7DSX - chains B and A of the 4 polymer chains in the assembly; structure by electron microscopy, 3.50 A resolution.

[Chain B (and A)]
Protein: Sodium/hydrogen exchanger 1
Organism: Homo sapiens
Notes: chain A of this document is another copy of the same molecule, construct and numbering; everything in this record applies to it too
Reference sequence: P19634 (SL9A1_HUMAN); residue numbers follow UniProt; this construct covers 85-593
Sequence (509 residues; numbered 85 to 593; the number before each row is that of its first residue):
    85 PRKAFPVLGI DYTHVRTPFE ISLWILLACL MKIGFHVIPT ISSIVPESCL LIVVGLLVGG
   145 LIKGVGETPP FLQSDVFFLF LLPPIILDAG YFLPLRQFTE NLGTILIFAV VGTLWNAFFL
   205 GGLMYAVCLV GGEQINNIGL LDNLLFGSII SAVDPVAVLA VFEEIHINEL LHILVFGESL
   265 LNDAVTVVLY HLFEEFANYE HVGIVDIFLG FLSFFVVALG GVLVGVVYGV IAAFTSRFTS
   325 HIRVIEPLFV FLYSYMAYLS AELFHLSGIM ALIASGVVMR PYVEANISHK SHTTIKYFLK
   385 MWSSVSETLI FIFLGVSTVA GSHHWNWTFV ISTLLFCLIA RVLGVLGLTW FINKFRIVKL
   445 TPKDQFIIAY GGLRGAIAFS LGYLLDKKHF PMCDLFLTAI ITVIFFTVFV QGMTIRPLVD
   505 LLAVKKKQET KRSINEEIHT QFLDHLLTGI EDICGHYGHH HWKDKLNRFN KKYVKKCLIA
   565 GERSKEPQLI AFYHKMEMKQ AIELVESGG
Ligand contacts:
  - HG0 (N-[bis(azanyl)methylidene]-3-methylsulfonyl-4-propan-2-yl-benzamide), molecule 1: Asp-95, His-98, Val-99
  - HG0, molecule 2: Ser-158, Asp-159, Phe-162, Leu-163, Asp-267, Val-271, His-275, Glu-346, Leu-350, Ile-353, Leu-465, Leu-468
  - phosphatidylglycerol (PGT; (1S)-2-{[{[(2R)-2,3-dihydroxypropyl]oxy}(hydroxy)phosphoryl]oxy}-1-[(palmitoyloxy)methyl]ethyl stearate), molecule 1: Thr-101, Ile-105, Ser-106, Ile-109
  - phosphatidylglycerol (PGT), molecule 2: Glu-104, Ile-105, Trp-108, Ile-109, Pro-154, Phe-164, Leu-165, Phe-382, Met-385, Trp-386, Val-389, Ser-390, Leu-393, Phe-397
  - phosphatidylglycerol (PGT), molecule 3: Ile-105, Val-160, Leu-163, Phe-164, Pro-168, Tyr-339, Trp-386
  - phosphatidylglycerol (PGT), molecule 4: Phe-164, Leu-332, Phe-335, Leu-336, Tyr-339
From the paper describing this entry:
  - self-association interface (contacts with another copy of this molecule): Lys-87 to Val-99, Phe-103, Ser-106, Leu-107, Ile-109, Leu-110, Leu-114, Ile-117, Val-121, Ile-326, Ile-329, Leu-332, Phe-333, Leu-336, Tyr-337, Met-340, Leu-343, Leu-347, Thr-378, Tyr-381, Met-385, Met-582, Ala-585, Ile-586, Val-589
  - binding site for phosphatidylglycerol: Phe-164, Tyr-339, Phe-382, Trp-386, Phe-397
  - disease-associated variants - G305R: decreased localization (citing earlier work)
  - binding site for HG0: Asp-95, His-98, Val-99, Asp-159, Phe-162, Leu-163, Asp-267, Glu-346
  - mutagenesis - F162S: decreased binding to HG0 (citing earlier work)
  - contacts within the chain: Glu-262/Arg-425 (salt bridge), Glu-248/Arg-500
  - mutagenesis - D238A: abolished catalytic activity
  - mutagenesis - D238A, Y577A/H578A: unchanged expression
  - mutagenesis - D238A: unchanged localization
  - mutagenesis - Y577A/H578A: decreased catalytic activity with Calcineurin B homologous protein 1
  - conformationally variable residues (domain motion, order/disorder transition): Asp-267, Lys-509 to Arg-516
  - mutagenesis - D267N: abolished catalytic activity (citing earlier work)
  - mutagenesis - E131D, D172E, D172N, D172Q, D238N, D267E, E391D: unchanged catalytic activity (citing earlier work)
  - mutagenesis - E391Q: decreased catalytic activity (citing earlier work)
  - mutagenesis - E391Q: decreased stability (citing earlier work)
  - allosteric site: Glu-131 (proposed by the authors, not directly observed)

[Chain B / chain A interface]
Residue-residue contacts (123):
  Pro-85(B) / Glu-279(A)
  Arg-86(B) / Glu-279(A)  salt bridge
  Phe-89(B) / Leu-293(A)
  Pro-90(B) / Leu-276(A)  hydrophobic
  Pro-90(B) / Glu-279(A)
  Pro-90(B) / Leu-293(A)
  Val-91(B) / Val-271(A)
  Val-91(B) / Val-272(A)  hydrophobic
  Val-91(B) / His-275(A)
  Val-91(B) / Ser-297(A)
  Leu-92(B) / Val-300(A)  hydrophobic
  Leu-92(B) / Phe-348(A)
  Leu-92(B) / Leu-350(A)  hydrophobic
  Gly-93(B) / Leu-347(A)
  Gly-93(B) / Phe-348(A)  hydrogen bond (backbone-backbone)
  Gly-93(B) / His-349(A)  hydrogen bond (backbone-side chain)
  Ile-94(B) / Leu-347(A)
  Ile-94(B) / Phe-348(A)  hydrophobic
  Asp-95(B) / Leu-347(A)  hydrogen bond (backbone-backbone)
  Asp-95(B) / His-349(A)  salt bridge
  His-98(B) / Asp-159(A)  salt bridge
  His-98(B) / Leu-163(A)
  Val-99(B) / Leu-343(A)  hydrophobic
  Pro-102(B) / Leu-163(A)  hydrophobic
  Pro-102(B) / Phe-164(A)  hydrophobic
  Pro-102(B) / Tyr-339(A)
  Phe-103(B) / Met-340(A)  hydrophobic
  Ser-106(B) / Leu-336(A)
  Ser-106(B) / Met-340(A)
  Leu-107(B) / Met-340(A)  hydrophobic
  Ile-109(B) / Leu-332(A)  hydrophobic
  Ile-109(B) / Leu-336(A)  hydrophobic
  Leu-110(B) / Leu-336(A)  hydrophobic
  Leu-110(B) / Tyr-337(A)  hydrophobic
  Leu-110(B) / Met-340(A)  hydrophobic
  Cys-113(B) / Ile-329(A)  hydrophobic
  Cys-113(B) / Leu-332(A)  hydrophobic
  Cys-113(B) / Phe-333(A)  hydrophobic
  Cys-113(B) / Leu-336(A)  hydrophobic
  Leu-114(B) / Tyr-337(A)
  Lys-116(B) / Ile-329(A)
  Ile-117(B) / Ile-326(A)  hydrophobic
  Ile-117(B) / Phe-333(A)  hydrophobic
  His-120(B) / Ile-326(A)
  Val-121(B) / His-325(A)
  Asp-159(B) / His-98(A)  salt bridge
  Leu-163(B) / His-98(A)
  Leu-163(B) / Pro-102(A)  hydrophobic
  Phe-164(B) / Pro-102(A)  hydrophobic
  Val-271(B) / Val-91(A)
  Val-272(B) / Val-91(A)  hydrophobic
  His-275(B) / Val-91(A)
  Leu-276(B) / Pro-90(A)  hydrophobic
  Leu-276(B) / Val-91(A)  hydrophobic
  Glu-279(B) / Pro-85(A)
  Glu-279(B) / Arg-86(A)  salt bridge
  Glu-279(B) / Pro-90(A)
  Leu-293(B) / Phe-89(A)
  Leu-293(B) / Pro-90(A)
  Ser-297(B) / Val-91(A)
  Val-300(B) / Leu-92(A)  hydrophobic
  Val-301(B) / Leu-92(A)  hydrophobic
  Ile-326(B) / Ile-117(A)  hydrophobic
  Ile-326(B) / His-120(A)
  Val-328(B) / Met-385(A)
  Ile-329(B) / Cys-113(A)  hydrophobic
  Ile-329(B) / Lys-116(A)
  Ile-329(B) / Val-389(A)  hydrophobic
  Pro-331(B) / Tyr-381(A)
  Pro-331(B) / Met-385(A)  hydrophobic
  Leu-332(B) / Ile-109(A)  hydrophobic
  Leu-332(B) / Cys-113(A)  hydrophobic
  Leu-332(B) / Met-385(A)  hydrophobic
  Leu-332(B) / Val-389(A)  hydrophobic
  Phe-333(B) / Cys-113(A)  hydrophobic
  Phe-333(B) / Ile-117(A)  hydrophobic
  Leu-336(B) / Ile-109(A)  hydrophobic
  Leu-336(B) / Leu-110(A)  hydrophobic
  Leu-336(B) / Cys-113(A)  hydrophobic
  Tyr-337(B) / Leu-110(A)  hydrophobic
  Tyr-337(B) / Leu-114(A)
  Tyr-339(B) / Pro-102(A)
  Met-340(B) / Phe-103(A)  hydrophobic
  Met-340(B) / Ser-106(A)
  Met-340(B) / Leu-107(A)  hydrophobic
  Met-340(B) / Leu-110(A)  hydrophobic
  Leu-343(B) / Val-99(A)  hydrophobic
  Leu-347(B) / Gly-93(A)
  Leu-347(B) / Ile-94(A)
  Leu-347(B) / Asp-95(A)  hydrogen bond (backbone-backbone)
  Phe-348(B) / Leu-92(A)
  Phe-348(B) / Gly-93(A)  hydrogen bond (backbone-backbone)
  Phe-348(B) / Ile-94(A)  hydrophobic
  His-349(B) / Gly-93(A)  hydrogen bond (side chain-backbone)
  His-349(B) / Asp-95(A)  salt bridge
  Leu-350(B) / Leu-92(A)  hydrophobic
  Lys-374(B) / Thr-377(A)
  Lys-374(B) / Tyr-381(A)
  Lys-374(B) / Ile-586(A)
  Thr-377(B) / Lys-374(A)
  Thr-377(B) / Thr-378(A)  hydrogen bond (backbone-side chain)
  Thr-378(B) / Thr-377(A)  hydrogen bond (side chain-backbone)
  Thr-378(B) / Thr-378(A)
  Thr-378(B) / Tyr-381(A)
  Tyr-381(B) / Pro-331(A)
  Tyr-381(B) / Lys-374(A)
  Tyr-381(B) / Thr-378(A)
  Phe-382(B) / Phe-382(A)  hydrophobic
  Met-385(B) / Val-328(A)
  Met-385(B) / Pro-331(A)  hydrophobic
  Met-385(B) / Leu-332(A)  hydrophobic
  Val-389(B) / Ile-329(A)  hydrophobic
  Val-389(B) / Leu-332(A)  hydrophobic
  Glu-581(B) / Val-589(A)
  Met-582(B) / Ile-586(A)
  Met-582(B) / Val-589(A)  hydrophobic
  Met-582(B) / Glu-590(A)
  Ala-585(B) / Val-589(A)  hydrophobic
  Ile-586(B) / Met-582(A)
  Ile-586(B) / Ile-586(A)  hydrophobic
  Val-589(B) / Glu-581(A)
  Val-589(B) / Met-582(A)  hydrophobic
  Val-589(B) / Ala-585(A)  hydrophobic
Also at the interface, not in a pair above, chain B (77 interface residues in all): Lys-87, Ala-88, Tyr-96, Arg-100, Tyr-283, Asp-290, Gly-294, Phe-322, His-325, Phe-335, His-373, Ser-375, Lys-384, Ser-388, Glu-590
Also at the interface, not in a pair above, chain A (77 interface residues in all): Lys-87, Ala-88, Tyr-96, Arg-100, Val-121, Tyr-283, Asp-290, Gly-294, Val-301, Phe-322, Phe-335, His-373, Ser-375, Lys-384, Ser-388

[Summary]
The chain B/chain A interface involves 77 residues from each chain, with 8 hydrogen bonds and 6 salt bridges.
Polar pairs include Arg-86(B)/Glu-279(A), Asp-95(B)/His-349(A) and His-98(B)/Asp-159(A). From the paper: a
binding site for HG0 at Asp-95(B), His-98(B) and Val-99(B) among others; D238A and D267N of chain B abolish
catalytic activity; 13 substitutions were tested in all.
Both chains are Sodium/hydrogen exchanger 1 (Homo sapiens). Entry 7DSX (Structure of a human NHE1-CHP1 complex
under pH 7.5, bound by cariporide) was determined by electron microscopy together with 7DSV and 7DSW from the
same study.
